2CDZ - chain A; structure by X-ray diffraction, 2.30 A resolution.

[Chain A]
Molecule: Serine/threonine-protein kinase pak 4
From: Homo sapiens
Notes: EC 2.7.1.37; fragment: kinase domain, residues 291-591
UniProtKB: O96013 (PAK4_HUMAN); numbering as in UniProt (aligned over 291-591)
Chain sequence (303 residues; numbered 289 to 591; the number before each row is that of its first residue):
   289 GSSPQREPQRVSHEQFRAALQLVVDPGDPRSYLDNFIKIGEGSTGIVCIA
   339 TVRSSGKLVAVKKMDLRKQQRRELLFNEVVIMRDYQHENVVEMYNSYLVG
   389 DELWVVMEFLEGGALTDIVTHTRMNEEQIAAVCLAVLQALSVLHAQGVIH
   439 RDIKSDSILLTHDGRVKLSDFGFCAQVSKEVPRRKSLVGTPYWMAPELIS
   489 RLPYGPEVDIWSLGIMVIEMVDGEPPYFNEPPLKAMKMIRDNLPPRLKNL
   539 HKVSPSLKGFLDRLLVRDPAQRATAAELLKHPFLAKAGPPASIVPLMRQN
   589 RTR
Unresolved in the structure: 289-298, 342-343, 591
Modified positions: Ser474 (phosphoserine; SEP)
Residues lining bound ligands: 23D (N2-[(1R,2S)-2-aminocyclohexyl]-N6-(3-chlorophenyl)-9-ethyl-9H-purine-2,6-diamine): Ile327, Gly328, Glu329, Gly330, Val335, Ala348, Val379, Met395, Glu396, Phe397, Leu398, Glu399, Gly400, Gly401, Ala402, Asp444, Leu447, Ser457
Swiss-Prot annotation at these positions:
  - region: Arg298 to Asn323 (GEF-interaction domain (GID))
  - active site: Asp440 (Proton acceptor)
  - binding site (ATP): Ile327 to Val335, Lys350, Glu396 to Leu398, Asp458 to Gly460
  - modified residue (Phosphoserine): Ser291, Ser474
  - mutagenesis: Lys350 (K350M: No change in cell motility; in association with M-351), Lys351 (K351M: No change in cell motility; in association with M-350), Ser445 (S445N: Approximately 30-fold increased autophosphorylation (constitutively active mutant)), Ser474 (S474E: Approximately 3-fold increased autophosphorylation)
From the paper describing this entry:
  - post-translational modification sites: Ser474
  - binding site for 23D: Ile327, Val335, Ala348, Val379, Phe397, Leu398, Gly401, Leu447
  - contacts within the chain: Thr332-Gln357 (hydrogen bond), Asp353-Gln357 (backbone contact), Asn365-Cys462 (hydrogen bond)
  - binding site for sulfate ion: Arg359, Ser474

[Overview]
Bound to chain A: compound 23D. Curated annotation (UniProt) lists active-site residue Asp440, 16 ATP-binding
residues and 4 mutagenesis sites. The paper reports a binding site for 23D at Ile327, Val335 and Ala348 among
others; a binding site for sulfate ion at Arg359 and Ser474.
Chain A is Serine/threonine-protein kinase pak 4 (Homo sapiens); the structure, Crystal structure of the human
P21-activated kinase 4 in complex with cgp74514a, was determined by X-ray diffraction, deposited together with
2C30, 2F57 and 2BVA.
